8OES - chains A and D of the 14 polymer chains in the assembly; structure by electron microscopy, 3.00 A resolution.

Chain A (and D):
Name: Mucin-5B
From: Homo sapiens
Notes: chain D of this document is another copy of the same molecule, construct and numbering; everything in this record applies to it too
UniProtKB: Q9HC84 (MUC5B_HUMAN); residue numbers follow UniProt; this construct covers 26-1252
Chain sequence (1227 residues; row label = number of the first residue in the row):
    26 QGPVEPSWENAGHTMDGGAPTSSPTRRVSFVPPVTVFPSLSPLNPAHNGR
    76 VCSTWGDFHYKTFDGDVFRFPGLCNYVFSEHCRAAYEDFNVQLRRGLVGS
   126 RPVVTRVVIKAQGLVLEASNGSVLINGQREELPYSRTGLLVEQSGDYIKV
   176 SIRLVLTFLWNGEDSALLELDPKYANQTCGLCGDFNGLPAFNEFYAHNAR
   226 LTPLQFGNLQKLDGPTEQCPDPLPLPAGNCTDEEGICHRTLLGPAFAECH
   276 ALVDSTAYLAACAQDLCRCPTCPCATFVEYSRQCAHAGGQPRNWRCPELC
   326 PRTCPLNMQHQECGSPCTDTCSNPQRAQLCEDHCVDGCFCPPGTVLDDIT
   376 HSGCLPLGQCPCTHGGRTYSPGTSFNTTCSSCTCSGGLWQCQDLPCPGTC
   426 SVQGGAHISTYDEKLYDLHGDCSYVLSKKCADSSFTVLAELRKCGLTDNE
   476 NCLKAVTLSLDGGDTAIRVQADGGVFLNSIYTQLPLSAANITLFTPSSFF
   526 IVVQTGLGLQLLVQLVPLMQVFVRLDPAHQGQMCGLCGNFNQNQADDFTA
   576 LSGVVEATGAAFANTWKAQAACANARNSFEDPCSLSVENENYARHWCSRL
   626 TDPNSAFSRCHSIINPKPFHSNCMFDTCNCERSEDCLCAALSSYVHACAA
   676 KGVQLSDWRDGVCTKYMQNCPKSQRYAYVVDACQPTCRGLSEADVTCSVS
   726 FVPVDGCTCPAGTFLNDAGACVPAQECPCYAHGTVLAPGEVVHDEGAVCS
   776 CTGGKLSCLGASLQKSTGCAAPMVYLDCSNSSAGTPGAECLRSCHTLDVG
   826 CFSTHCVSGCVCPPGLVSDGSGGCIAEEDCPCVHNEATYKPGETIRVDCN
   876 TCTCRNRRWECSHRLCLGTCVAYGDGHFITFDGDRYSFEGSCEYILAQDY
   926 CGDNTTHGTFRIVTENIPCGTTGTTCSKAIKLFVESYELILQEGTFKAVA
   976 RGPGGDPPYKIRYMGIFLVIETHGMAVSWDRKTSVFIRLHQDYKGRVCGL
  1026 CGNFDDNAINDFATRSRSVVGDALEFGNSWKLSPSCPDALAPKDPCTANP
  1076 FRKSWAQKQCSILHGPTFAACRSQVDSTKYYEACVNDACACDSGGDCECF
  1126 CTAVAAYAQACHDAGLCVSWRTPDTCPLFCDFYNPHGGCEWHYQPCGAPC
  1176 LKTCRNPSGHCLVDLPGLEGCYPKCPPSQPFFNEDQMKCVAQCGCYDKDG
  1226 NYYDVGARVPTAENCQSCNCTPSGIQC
Disordered / not traced: 26-70, 786-792, 1236-1242
Disulfide bonds: Cys-77/Cys-207, Cys-99/Cys-244, Cys-107/Cys-204, Cys-255/Cys-292, Cys-262/Cys-287, Cys-274/Cys-309, Cys-294/Cys-297, Cys-299/Cys-325, Cys-329/Cys-363, Cys-338/Cys-359, Cys-342/Cys-355, Cys-346/Cys-385, Cys-365/Cys-379, Cys-387/Cys-409, Cys-404/Cys-421, Cys-407/Cys-416, Cys-425/Cys-562, Cys-447/Cys-597, Cys-455/Cys-559, Cys-469/Cys-477, Cys-608/Cys-653, Cys-622/Cys-648, Cys-635/Cys-673, Cys-655/Cys-661, Cys-663/Cys-688, Cys-695/Cys-732, Cys-708/Cys-722, Cys-712/Cys-752, Cys-734/Cys-746, Cys-754/Cys-776, Cys-774/Cys-783, Cys-794/Cys-835, Cys-803/Cys-831, Cys-815/Cys-826, Cys-819/Cys-855, Cys-837/Cys-849, Cys-857/Cys-879, Cys-874/Cys-891, Cys-877/Cys-886, Cys-895/Cys-1026, Cys-917/Cys-1061, Cys-926/Cys-1023, Cys-944/Cys-951, Cys-1071/Cys-1114, Cys-1085/Cys-1109, Cys-1096/Cys-1136, Cys-1116/Cys-1124, Cys-1126/Cys-1151, Cys-1142/Cys-1171, Cys-1155/Cys-1196, Cys-1175/Cys-1186, Cys-1179/Cys-1218, Cys-1200/Cys-1214, Cys-1220/Cys-1245, Cys-1243/Cys-1252
Covalent attachments: N-acetylglucosamine (NAG) linked to Asn-145, Asn-201, Asn-401, Asn-515, Asn-929
Metal / ion sites: Ca2+ site 1: Asp-89, Asp-209, Asn-211, Leu-213, Glu-218; Ca2+ site 2: Asp-437, Asn-564, Asn-566, Asn-568, Asp-571; Ca2+ site 3: Asp-907, Asn-1028, Asp-1030, Asn-1032, Asn-1035, Asp-1036

How chain A and chain D interact:
Pairs across the interface - 6 pairs, chain A then chain D:
  Ala-110(A) with His-1089(D)
  Tyr-111(A) with Lys-1083(D); Ser-1086(D)
  Asp-113(A) with Lys-1083(D), salt bridge
  Gln-137(A) with Lys-1083(D)
  Gly-138(A) with Ser-1079(D)
Interface residues without a listed pair, chain D (6 interface residues in all): Gln-1082, Gly-1090

Overview:
5 residues of chain A face 6 of chain D across their interface; the contacts include 1 salt bridge. The
salt-bridged pair is Asp-113(A)/Lys-1083(D). N-acetylglucosamine is covalently linked to Asn-145(A),
Asn-201(A), Asn-401(A), Asn-515(A) and Asn-929(A). Asp-89(A), Asp-209(A), Asn-211(A), Leu-213(A) and
Glu-218(A) coordinate Ca2+ site 1.
Both chains are Mucin-5B (Homo sapiens). Entry 8OES (MUC5B amino acids 26-1435 Three beads) was determined by
electron microscopy.
